Entry 7JV4 (electron microscopy, 3.40 A resolution); this record covers chains B and D of the 9 polymer chains in the assembly.

== Chain B ==
Name: Spike glycoprotein
Source organism: Severe acute respiratory syndrome coronavirus 2
UniProtKB: P0DTC2 (SPIKE_SARS2); numbering as in UniProt (aligned over 14-1211)
Sequence (1281 residues; row label = number of the first residue in the row; numbers below 1 keep their minus sign (Met-18 is residue -18)):
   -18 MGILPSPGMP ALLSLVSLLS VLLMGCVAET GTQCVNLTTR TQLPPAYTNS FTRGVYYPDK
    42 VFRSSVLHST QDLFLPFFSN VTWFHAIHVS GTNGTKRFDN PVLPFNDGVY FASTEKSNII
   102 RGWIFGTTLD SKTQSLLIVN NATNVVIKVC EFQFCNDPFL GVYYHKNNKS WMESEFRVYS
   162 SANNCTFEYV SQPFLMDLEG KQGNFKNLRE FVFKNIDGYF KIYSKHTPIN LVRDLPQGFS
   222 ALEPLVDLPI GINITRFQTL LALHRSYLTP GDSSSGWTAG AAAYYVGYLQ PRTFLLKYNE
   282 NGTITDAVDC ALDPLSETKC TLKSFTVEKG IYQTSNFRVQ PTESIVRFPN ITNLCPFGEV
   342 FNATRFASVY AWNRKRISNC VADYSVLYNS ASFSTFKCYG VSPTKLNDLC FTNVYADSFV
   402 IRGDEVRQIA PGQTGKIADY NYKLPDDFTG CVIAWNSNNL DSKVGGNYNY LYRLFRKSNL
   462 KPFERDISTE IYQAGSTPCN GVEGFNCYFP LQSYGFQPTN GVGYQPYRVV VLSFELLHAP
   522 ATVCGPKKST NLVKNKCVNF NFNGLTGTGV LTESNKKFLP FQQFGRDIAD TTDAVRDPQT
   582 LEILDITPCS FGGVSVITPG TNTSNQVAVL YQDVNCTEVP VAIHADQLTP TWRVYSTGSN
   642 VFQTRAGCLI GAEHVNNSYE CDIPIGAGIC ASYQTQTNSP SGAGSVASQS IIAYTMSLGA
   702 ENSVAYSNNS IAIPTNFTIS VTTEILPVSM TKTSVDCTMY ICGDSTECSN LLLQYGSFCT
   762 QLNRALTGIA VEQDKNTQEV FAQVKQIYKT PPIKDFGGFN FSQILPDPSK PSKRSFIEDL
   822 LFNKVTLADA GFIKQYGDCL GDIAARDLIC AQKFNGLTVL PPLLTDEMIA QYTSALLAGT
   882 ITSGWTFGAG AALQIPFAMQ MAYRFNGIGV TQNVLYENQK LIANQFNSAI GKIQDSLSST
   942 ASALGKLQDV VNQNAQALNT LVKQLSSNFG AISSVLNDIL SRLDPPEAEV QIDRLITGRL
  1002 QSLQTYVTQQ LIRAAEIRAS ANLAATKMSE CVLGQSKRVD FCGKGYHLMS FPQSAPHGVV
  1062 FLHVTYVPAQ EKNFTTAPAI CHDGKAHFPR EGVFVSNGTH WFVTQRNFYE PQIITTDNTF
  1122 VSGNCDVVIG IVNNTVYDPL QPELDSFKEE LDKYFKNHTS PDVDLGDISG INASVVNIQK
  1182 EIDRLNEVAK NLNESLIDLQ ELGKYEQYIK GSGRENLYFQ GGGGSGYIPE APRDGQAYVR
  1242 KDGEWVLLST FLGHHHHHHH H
Disordered / not traced: -18 to 26, 67-80, 136-163, 173-185, 197-199, 211-214, 243-262, 443-446, 458-461, 467-479, 516-521, 621-640, 677-689, 812, 828-853, 1145-1262
Differences from the reference sequence: expression tag (-18 to 13, 1212-1262); engineered mutation Ser682 (Arg in P0DTC2), Gly683 (Arg in P0DTC2), Gly685 (Arg in P0DTC2), Pro986 (Lys in P0DTC2), Pro987 (Val in P0DTC2)
Curated features (UniProtKB/Swiss-Prot):
  - region: Asn280 to Cys301 (Putative superantigen), Arg403 to Asp405 (Integrin-binding motif), Asn448 to Phe456 (Immunodominant HLA epitope recognized by the CD8+), Pro681, Ala684 (Putative superantigen), Ser816 to Tyr837 (Fusion peptide 1), Lys835 to Phe855 (Fusion peptide 2), Asp1163 to Glu1202 (Heptad repeat 2)
  - site: Arg815, Ser816 (Cleavage)
  - glycosylation: Asn17 (N-linked (GlcNAc...) (complex) asparagine), Asn61 (N-linked (GlcNAc...) (hybrid) asparagine), Asn74 (N-linked (GlcNAc...) (complex) asparagine), Asn122 (N-linked (GlcNAc...) (hybrid) asparagine), Asn149 (N-linked (GlcNAc...) (complex) asparagine), Asn165 (N-linked (GlcNAc...) (complex) asparagine), Asn234 (N-linked (GlcNAc...) (high mannose) asparagine), Asn282 (N-linked (GlcNAc...) (complex) asparagine), Thr323 (O-linked (GalNAc) threonine), Ser325 (O-linked (HexNAc...) serine), Asn331 (N-linked (GlcNAc...) (complex) asparagine), Asn343 (N-linked (GlcNAc...) (complex) asparagine), Asn603 (N-linked (GlcNAc...) (hybrid) asparagine), Asn616 (N-linked (GlcNAc...) (complex) asparagine), Asn657 (N-linked (GlcNAc...) (complex) asparagine), Thr676 (O-linked (GlcNAc...) threonine), Thr678 (O-linked (GlcNAc...) threonine), Asn709 (N-linked (GlcNAc...) (high mannose) asparagine), Asn717 (N-linked (GlcNAc...) (hybrid) asparagine), Asn801 (N-linked (GlcNAc...) (hybrid) asparagine) and 6 more in UniProt
  - natural variant: Leu18 (L18F: In strain: Beta/B.1.351, Gamma/P.1 and 1 more), Thr19 (T19I: In strain: Omicron/BQ.1.1, Omicron/XBB.1.5 and 1 more; T19R: In strain: Delta/B.1.617.2, Omicron/BA.2 and 4 more), Thr20 (T20N: In strain: Gamma/P.1), Leu24 to Ala27 (sequence variant, change not given here; In strain: Omicron/BA.2, Omicron/BA.2.12.1 and 6 more), Pro26 (P26S: In strain: Gamma/P.1), Gln52 (Q52H: In strain: Omicron/EG.5.1), Ala67 (A67V: In strain: Eta/B.1.525, Omicron/BA.1), His69 to Val70 (deletion: In strain: Alpha/B.1.1.7, Eta/B.1.525 and 5 more), Gly75 (G75V: In strain: Lambda/C.37), Thr76 (T76I: In strain: Lambda/C.37), Asp80 (D80A: In strain: Beta/B.1.351), Val83 (V83A: In strain: Omicron/XBB.1.5, Omicron/EG.5.1), 80 further natural variant entries in UniProt
  - mutagenesis: His69 to Val70 (Increased incorporation of cleaved spike into virions), Asn121 (N121Q: Partial loss of biliverdin affinity), Arg190 (R190K: Partial loss of biliverdin affinity), Asn234 (N234Q: Increased resistance to neutralizing antibodies), Asn331 (N331Q: Reduced viral infectivity), Asn343 (N343Q: Reduced viral infectivity), Leu452 (L452R: Increased resistance to neutralizing antibodies. Decreases HLA binding to NF9 epitope. Increased binding affinity to human ACE2), Tyr453 (Y453F: Decreased HLA binding to NF9 epitope. Increased binding affinity to human ACE2), Ala475 (A475V: Increased resistance to neutralizing antibodies), Val483 (V483A: Increased resistance to neutralizing antibodies), Glu484 (E484D: Increased replication in human TMEM106B overexpressing cells), Phe490 (F490L: Increased resistance to neutralizing antibodies and human covalescent sera neutralization), 12 further mutagenesis entries in UniProt
Disulfide bonds: Cys131-Cys166, Cys291-Cys301, Cys379-Cys432, Cys391-Cys525, Cys480-Cys488, Cys538-Cys590, Cys617-Cys649, Cys662-Cys671, Cys738-Cys760, Cys743-Cys749, Cys1032-Cys1043, Cys1082-Cys1126
Covalent attachments: N-acetylglucosamine (NAG) linked to Asn61, Asn122, Asn165, Asn234, Asn282, Asn331, Asn343, Asn603, Asn616, Asn657, Asn709, Asn717, Asn801, Asn1074, Asn1098, Asn1134

== Chain D ==
Name: S2H13 Fab heavy chain
Source organism: Homo sapiens
Notes: antibody fragment or engineered binder
Sequence (120 residues; numbered 1 to 120; the number before each row is that of its first residue):
     1 EVQLVESGGD SVQPGGSLRL SCAAAGFTFS SYWMNWVRQA PGKGLEWVAN IKQDGSEKYY
    61 VDSVKGRFTI SRDNAKNSLY LQMNSLRAED TAVYYCALSS GYSGYAGNYW GQGTLVTVSS
Disordered / not traced: 1, 120
Disulfide bonds: Cys22-Cys96

== Interface between chain B and chain D ==
Pairs across the interface (6):
  Asn481(B) - Phe27(D)
  Glu484(B) - Ser100(D)
  Gly485(B) - Ser100(D)
  Phe486(B) - Ser100(D)  hydrogen bond (backbone-backbone)
  Phe486(B) - Gly101(D)
  Phe486(B) - Tyr102(D)
Also at the interface, not in a pair above, chain B (5 interface residues in all): Gly482
Also at the interface, not in a pair above, chain D (7 interface residues in all): Val2, Gly26, Asn108

== In short ==
Chain B and chain D form an interface of 5 and 7 residues respectively; the contacts include 1 hydrogen bond.
Its one hydrogen bond, Phe486(B)-Ser100(D), is backbone to backbone. N-acetylglucosamine is covalently linked
to Asn61(B), Asn122(B), Asn165(B), Asn234(B), Asn282(B) and Asn331(B) and 10 more.
Chain B is Spike glycoprotein (Severe acute respiratory syndrome coronavirus 2) and chain D is S2H13 Fab heavy
chain (Homo sapiens); the structure, SARS-CoV-2 spike in complex with the S2H13 neutralizing antibody (one RBD
open), was determined by electron microscopy (same publication as 7JV2, 7JV6, 7JW0 and 7JXC).
